3EBO - chain A; structure by X-ray diffraction, 1.90 A resolution.

[Chain A]
Protein: Glycogen phosphorylase, muscle form
Source organism: Oryctolagus cuniculus
Notes: EC 2.4.1.1
UniProtKB: P00489 (PYGM_RABIT); residues 1-842 here correspond to UniProt positions 2-843 (UniProt number = residue number + 1)
Amino-acid sequence (842 residues; each row starts with the number of its first residue):
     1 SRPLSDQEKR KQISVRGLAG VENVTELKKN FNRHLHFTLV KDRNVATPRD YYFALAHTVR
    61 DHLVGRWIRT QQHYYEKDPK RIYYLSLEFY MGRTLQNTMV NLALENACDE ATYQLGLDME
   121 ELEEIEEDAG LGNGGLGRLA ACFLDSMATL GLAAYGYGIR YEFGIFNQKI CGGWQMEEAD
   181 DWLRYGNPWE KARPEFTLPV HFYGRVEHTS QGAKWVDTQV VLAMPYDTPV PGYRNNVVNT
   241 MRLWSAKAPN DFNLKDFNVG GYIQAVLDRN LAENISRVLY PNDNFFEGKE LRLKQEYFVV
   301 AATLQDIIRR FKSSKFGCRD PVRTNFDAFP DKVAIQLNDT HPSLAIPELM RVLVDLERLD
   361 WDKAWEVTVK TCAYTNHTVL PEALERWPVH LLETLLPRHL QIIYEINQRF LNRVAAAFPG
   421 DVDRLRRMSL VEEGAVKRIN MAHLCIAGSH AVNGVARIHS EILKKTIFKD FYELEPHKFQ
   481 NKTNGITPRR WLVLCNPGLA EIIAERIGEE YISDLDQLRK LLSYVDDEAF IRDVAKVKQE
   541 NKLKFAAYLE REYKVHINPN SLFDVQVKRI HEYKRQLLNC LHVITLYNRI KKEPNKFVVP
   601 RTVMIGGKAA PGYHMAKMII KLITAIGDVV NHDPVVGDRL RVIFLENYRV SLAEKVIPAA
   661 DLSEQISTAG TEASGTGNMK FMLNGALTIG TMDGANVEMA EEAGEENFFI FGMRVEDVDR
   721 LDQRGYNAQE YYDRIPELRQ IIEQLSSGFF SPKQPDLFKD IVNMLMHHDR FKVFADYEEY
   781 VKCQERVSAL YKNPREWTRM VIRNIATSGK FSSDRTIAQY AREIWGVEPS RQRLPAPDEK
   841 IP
Not modelled in the structure: 1-11, 255-260, 315-323, 837-842
Modified residues: Lys680 ((2S)-2-amino-6-[[3-hydroxy-2-methyl-5-(phosphonooxymethyl)pyridin-4-yl]methylideneamino]hexanoic acid; LLP)
Small-molecule neighbours: chrysin (57D): Asn282, Asp283, Asn284, Phe285, Leu380, Glu382, His571, Glu572, Ala610, Gly612, Tyr613, Arg770, Phe771
UniProt features mapped onto this chain:
  - binding site (AMP): Asp42, Tyr75, Arg309 to Cys318
  - site: Cys108 (Involved in the association of subunits), Cys142 (Involved in the association of subunits), Tyr155 (Can be labeled by an AMP analog)
  - modified residue: Ser1 (N-acetylserine), Ser14 (Phosphoserine), Tyr203 (Phosphotyrosine), Tyr226 (Phosphotyrosine), Ser429 (Phosphoserine), Tyr472 (Phosphotyrosine), Ser513 (Phosphoserine), Lys680 (N6-(pyridoxal phosphate)lysine), Ser746 (Phosphoserine), Ser747 (Phosphoserine)

[In short]
Ligands of chain A: chrysin. UniProt lists 12 AMP-binding residues.
Chain A is Glycogen phosphorylase, muscle form (Oryctolagus cuniculus); the structure, Glycogen Phosphorylase
b/Chrysin complex, was determined by X-ray diffraction (same publication as 3EBP).
